PDB entry 3VBS | X-ray diffraction, 3.00 A resolution | chains A and B of the 4 polymer chains in the assembly

Chain A:
Molecule: Genome Polyprotein, capsid protein VP1
Source organism: Human enterovirus 71
UniProt: B2ZUN0 (B2ZUN0_9ENTO); residues 1-297 here correspond to UniProt positions 566-862 (UniProt number = residue number + 565)
Sequence (297 residues; each row starts with the number of its first residue):
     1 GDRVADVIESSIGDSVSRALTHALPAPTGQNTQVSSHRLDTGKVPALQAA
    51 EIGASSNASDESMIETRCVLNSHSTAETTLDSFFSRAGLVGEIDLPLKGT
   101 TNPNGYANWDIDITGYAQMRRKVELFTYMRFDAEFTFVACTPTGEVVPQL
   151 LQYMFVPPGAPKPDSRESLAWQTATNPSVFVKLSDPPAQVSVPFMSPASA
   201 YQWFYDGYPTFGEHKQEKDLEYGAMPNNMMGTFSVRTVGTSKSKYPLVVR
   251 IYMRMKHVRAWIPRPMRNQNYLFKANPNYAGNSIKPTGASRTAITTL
Small-molecule neighbours: sphingosine (SPH): Ile111, Asp112, Ile113, Thr114, Phe131, Phe135, Phe137, Met154, Phe155, Pro177, Val179, Val192, Met195, Tyr201, Trp203, Asn228, Met230, Phe233, Ala275

Chain B:
Molecule: Genome Polyprotein, capsid protein VP2
Source organism: Human enterovirus 71
UniProt: B2ZUN1 (B2ZUN1_9ENTO); residues 10-254 here correspond to UniProt positions 79-323 (UniProt number = residue number + 69)
Sequence (245 residues; row label = number of the first residue in the row):
    10 SDRVAQLTIGNSTITTQEAANIIVGYGEWPSYCSDSDATAVDKPTRPDVS
    60 VNRFYTLDTKLWEKSSKGWYWKFPDVLTETGVFGQNAQFHYLYRSGFCIH
   110 VQCNASKFHQGALLVAVLPEYVIGTVAGGTGTEDTHPPYKQTQPGADGFE
   160 LQHPYVLDAGIPISQLTVCPHQWINLRTNNCATIIVPYINALPFDSALNH
   210 CNFGLLVVPISPLDYDQGATPVIPITITLAPMCSEFAGLRQAVTQ

Interface between chain A and chain B:
Contacting residue pairs - 123 pairs, chain A then chain B:
  Ser11(A) - Tyr41(B)
  Ile12(A) - Tyr41(B)  hydrophobic
  Ile12(A) - Arg55(B)
  Ile12(A) - Asp57(B)
  Gly13(A) - Tyr41(B)
  Asp14(A) - Ser40(B)
  Asp14(A) - Tyr41(B)  hydrogen bond (backbone-backbone)
  Ser15(A) - Ser40(B)
  Ser15(A) - Tyr41(B)
  Ser15(A) - Ser43(B)
  Val16(A) - Ser40(B)
  Ser17(A) - Glu37(B)
  Ser17(A) - Ser40(B)  hydrogen bond
  Arg18(A) - Glu37(B)
  Arg18(A) - Trp38(B)  hydrogen bond (backbone-backbone)
  Ala19(A) - Gly36(B)
  Leu20(A) - Val33(B)  hydrophobic
  Leu20(A) - Gly36(B)  hydrogen bond (backbone-backbone)
  Leu20(A) - Trp38(B)
  Ala50(A) - Trp182(B)
  Glu51(A) - Gln181(B)
  Glu51(A) - Trp182(B)  hydrogen bond (backbone-backbone)
  Glu51(A) - Asn184(B)  hydrogen bond
  Glu51(A) - Thr187(B)  hydrogen bond
  Glu51(A) - Asn188(B)
  Ile52(A) - Ala29(B)
  Ile52(A) - Asn30(B)
  Ile52(A) - Ile32(B)
  Ile52(A) - His180(B)
  Ile52(A) - Gln181(B)  hydrogen bond (backbone-side chain)
  Gly53(A) - His180(B)
  Thr127(A) - Glu129(B)
  Tyr128(A) - Glu129(B)  hydrogen bond
  Tyr128(A) - Ile198(B)
  Tyr128(A) - Asn199(B)
  Ala198(A) - Leu201(B)  hydrophobic
  Ser199(A) - Ala200(B)  hydrogen bond (side chain-backbone)
  Ala200(A) - Ala200(B)
  Gln202(A) - Glu129(B)  hydrogen bond
  Phe204(A) - Glu129(B)
  Phe204(A) - Val131(B)  hydrophobic
  Tyr205(A) - Glu129(B)
  Tyr205(A) - Val131(B)
  Tyr205(A) - His209(B)
  Asp206(A) - Lys81(B)  salt bridge
  Asp206(A) - Glu129(B)  hydrogen bond (backbone-side chain)
  Asp206(A) - Tyr130(B)
  Asp206(A) - Val131(B)
  Asp206(A) - His209(B)
  Asp206(A) - Cys210(B)  hydrogen bond (backbone-backbone)
  Gly207(A) - Asn208(B)
  Tyr208(A) - Tyr148(B)
  Tyr208(A) - Thr151(B)  hydrogen bond
  Tyr208(A) - Asn208(B)  hydrogen bond (backbone-backbone)
  Thr210(A) - Asn208(B)
  Phe211(A) - Ser205(B)
  Phe211(A) - Leu207(B)  hydrophobic
  Phe211(A) - Asn208(B)
  Phe211(A) - Gln254(B)
  Gly212(A) - Gln254(B)  hydrogen bond (backbone-backbone)
  Glu213(A) - Gln254(B)
  His214(A) - Tyr148(B)
  Asp219(A) - His145(B)
  Asp219(A) - Pro146(B)
  Asp219(A) - Pro147(B)
  Leu220(A) - His145(B)
  Tyr222(A) - Lys81(B)
  Tyr222(A) - Tyr130(B)
  Tyr222(A) - Val131(B)
  Tyr222(A) - Ile132(B)  hydrogen bond (side chain-backbone)
  Tyr222(A) - Pro146(B)  hydrophobic
  Tyr222(A) - Thr151(B)
  Ile262(A) - Tyr35(B)  hydrophobic
  Ile262(A) - Pro128(B)  hydrophobic
  Arg264(A) - Pro128(B)  hydrogen bond (side chain-backbone)
  Arg264(A) - Glu129(B)  hydrogen bond (side chain-backbone)
  Pro265(A) - Ile170(B)
  Pro265(A) - Pro171(B)
  Pro265(A) - Gln174(B)
  Pro265(A) - Leu175(B)  hydrophobic
  Met266(A) - Pro171(B)
  Met266(A) - Gln174(B)  hydrogen bond (backbone-side chain)
  Arg267(A) - Ala168(B)  hydrogen bond (side chain-backbone)
  Arg267(A) - Gly169(B)
  Asn268(A) - Val165(B)
  Asn268(A) - Gly169(B)  hydrogen bond (backbone-backbone)
  Asn268(A) - Ile170(B)
  Asn268(A) - Pro171(B)
  Gln269(A) - Val165(B)
  Gln269(A) - Gly169(B)
  Leu272(A) - Ala136(B)  hydrophobic
  Leu272(A) - Gly140(B)
  Phe273(A) - Gly140(B)
  Phe273(A) - Glu142(B)
  Phe273(A) - Asp143(B)
  Asn276(A) - Asp143(B)  hydrogen bond
  Asn276(A) - His145(B)
  Pro277(A) - Ile132(B)
  Pro277(A) - Gly133(B)
  Pro277(A) - Ala168(B)
  Asn278(A) - Gly133(B)
  Asn278(A) - Thr134(B)  hydrogen bond
  Asn278(A) - Asp143(B)
  Asn278(A) - Thr144(B)
  Tyr279(A) - Thr134(B)  hydrogen bond (backbone-backbone)
  Tyr279(A) - Val135(B)
  Tyr279(A) - Ala136(B)
  Tyr279(A) - His162(B)  hydrogen bond
  Tyr279(A) - Val165(B)  hydrophobic
  Tyr279(A) - Asp167(B)
  Tyr279(A) - Ala168(B)
  Tyr279(A) - Gly169(B)
  Ala280(A) - Val135(B)
  Ala280(A) - Gly138(B)
  Ala280(A) - Thr139(B)
  Gly281(A) - Val135(B)  hydrogen bond (backbone-backbone)
  Gly281(A) - Gly138(B)  hydrogen bond (backbone-backbone)
  Asn282(A) - Gly138(B)  hydrogen bond (backbone-backbone)
  Asn282(A) - Thr139(B)
  Ile284(A) - His162(B)
  Pro286(A) - Tyr164(B)
  Thr287(A) - Tyr164(B)  hydrogen bond (backbone-side chain)
  Thr287(A) - Pro171(B)
Other interface residues (no listed pair), chain A (58 interface residues in all): Thr21, Gln216, Asn227, Pro263, Ser283, Lys285
Other interface residues (no listed pair), chain B (68 interface residues in all): Cys42, Tyr100, Leu127, Thr141, Gln152, Val177, Cys178, Arg249

Summary:
58 residues of chain A face 68 of chain B across their interface, with 30 hydrogen bonds and 1 salt bridge.
Among the polar pairs are Asp206(A)-Lys81(B), Ser17(A)-Ser40(B) and Glu51(A)-Asn184(B). Chain A binds
sphingosine.
Chain A is Genome Polyprotein, capsid protein VP1 and chain B is Genome Polyprotein, capsid protein VP2, both
from Human enterovirus 71; the structure, Crystal structure of human Enterovirus 71, was determined by X-ray
diffraction, deposited together with 3VBF, 3VBH, 3VBO, 3VBR and 3VBU.
